PDB entry 6GH1 | X-ray diffraction, 2.10 A resolution | chains C and D of the 3 polymer chains in the assembly

[Chain C]
Protein: MHC class I antigen
Organism: Homo sapiens
UniProtKB: E2G051 (E2G051_HUMAN); residues 1-274 here correspond to UniProt positions 22-295 (UniProt number = residue number + 21)
Sequence (274 residues; row label = number of the first residue in the row):
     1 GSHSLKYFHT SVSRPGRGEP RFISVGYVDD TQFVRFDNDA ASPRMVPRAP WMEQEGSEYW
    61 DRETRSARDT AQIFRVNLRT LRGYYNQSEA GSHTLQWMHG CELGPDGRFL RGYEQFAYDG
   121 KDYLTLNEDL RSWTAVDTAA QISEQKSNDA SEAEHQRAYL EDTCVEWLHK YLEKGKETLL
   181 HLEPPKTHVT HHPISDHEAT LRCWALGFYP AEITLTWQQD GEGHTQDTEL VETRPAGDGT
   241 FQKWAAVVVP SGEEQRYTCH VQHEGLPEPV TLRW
Cystine bridges: Cys-101/Cys-164, Cys-203/Cys-259
Ion coordination: Zn2+: His-181, Glu-183 (shared with 2 residues of chain G)

[Chain D]
Protein: Beta-2-microglobulin
Organism: Homo sapiens
UniProtKB: P61769 (B2MG_HUMAN); residues 2-100 here correspond to UniProt positions 21-119 (UniProt number = residue number + 19)
Sequence (100 residues; row label = number of the first residue in the row):
     1 MIQRTPKIQV YSRHPAENGK SNFLNCYVSG FHPSDIEVDL LKNGERIEKV EHSDLSFSKD
    61 WSFYLLYYTE FTPTEKDEYA CRVNHVTLSQ PKIVKWDRDM
Sequence notes: initiating methionine (1)
UniProt features mapped onto this chain:
  - modified residue: Gln-3 (Pyrrolidone carboxylic acid)
  - glycosylation: Ile-2 (N-linked (Glc) (glycation) isoleucine), Lys-20 (N-linked (Glc) (glycation) lysine), Lys-42 (N-linked (Glc) (glycation) lysine), Lys-49 (N-linked (Glc) (glycation) lysine), Lys-59 (N-linked (Glc) (glycation) lysine), Lys-92 (N-linked (Glc) (glycation) lysine), Lys-95 (N-linked (Glc) (glycation) lysine)

[Chain C / chain D interface]
Contacting residue pairs - 55 pairs, chain C then chain D:
  Phe-8(C) / Ser-56(D)
  Phe-8(C) / Phe-57(D)
  His-9(C) / Phe-57(D)
  Thr-10(C) / Phe-57(D)
  Thr-10(C) / Phe-63(D)
  Val-12(C) / Ser-34(D)
  Ile-23(C) / Leu-55(D)
  Val-25(C) / Asp-54(D)
  Val-25(C) / Leu-55(D)
  Val-25(C) / Ser-56(D)
  Tyr-27(C) / Ser-56(D)
  Tyr-27(C) / Tyr-64(D)
  Gln-32(C) / Asp-54(D)  hydrogen bond
  Arg-35(C) / Asp-54(D)  salt bridge
  Arg-48(C) / Asp-54(D)  salt bridge
  Ser-92(C) / Met-1(D)
  His-93(C) / Met-1(D)
  Gln-96(C) / His-32(D)  hydrogen bond
  Gln-96(C) / Phe-57(D)
  Gln-96(C) / Trp-61(D)  hydrogen bond (side chain-backbone)
  Gln-96(C) / Phe-63(D)
  Trp-97(C) / Phe-57(D)
  Met-98(C) / Phe-57(D)  hydrophobic
  Met-98(C) / Ser-58(D)
  Met-98(C) / Lys-59(D)
  Met-98(C) / Trp-61(D)  hydrophobic
  Gln-115(C) / Trp-61(D)
  Phe-116(C) / Trp-61(D)
  Ala-117(C) / Trp-61(D)  hydrophobic
  Asp-119(C) / Met-1(D)
  Asp-119(C) / Ile-2(D)  hydrogen bond (backbone-backbone)
  Asp-119(C) / His-32(D)
  Gly-120(C) / His-32(D)
  Asp-122(C) / Trp-61(D)  hydrogen bond
  His-192(C) / Asp-99(D)  salt bridge
  Arg-202(C) / Asp-99(D)  hydrogen bond (side chain-backbone)
  Trp-204(C) / Asp-99(D)
  Trp-204(C) / Met-100(D)
  Val-231(C) / Gln-9(D)
  Glu-232(C) / Lys-7(D)  salt bridge
  Glu-232(C) / Gln-9(D)  hydrogen bond (backbone-side chain)
  Glu-232(C) / Ser-29(D)
  Arg-234(C) / Gln-9(D)  hydrogen bond
  Arg-234(C) / Tyr-11(D)
  Arg-234(C) / Met-100(D)  hydrogen bond (side chain-backbone)
  Pro-235(C) / Tyr-11(D)  hydrogen bond (backbone-side chain)
  Pro-235(C) / Tyr-27(D)
  Ala-236(C) / Arg-13(D)  hydrogen bond (backbone-side chain)
  Ala-236(C) / Asn-25(D)  hydrogen bond (backbone-side chain)
  Gly-237(C) / Arg-13(D)  hydrogen bond (backbone-side chain)
  Gly-237(C) / Leu-66(D)
  Gln-242(C) / Tyr-11(D)
  Gln-242(C) / Ser-12(D)  hydrogen bond (side chain-backbone)
  Gln-242(C) / Arg-13(D)  hydrogen bond (side chain-backbone)
  Trp-244(C) / Met-100(D)  hydrogen bond (side chain-backbone)
Interface residues without a listed pair, chain C (37 interface residues in all): Thr-94, Lys-121, Leu-206, Thr-233, Asp-238
Interface residues without a listed pair, chain D (27 interface residues in all): Pro-15, Pro-33, Asp-60

[Summary]
The interface between chain C and chain D involves 37 residues on one side and 27 on the other; the contacts
include 16 hydrogen bonds and 4 salt bridges. Polar pairs include Arg-35(C)/Asp-54(D), Arg-48(C)/Asp-54(D) and
His-192(C)/Asp-99(D). His-181(C) and Glu-183(C) form the Zn2+ site.
Here chain C is MHC class I antigen and chain D is Beta-2-microglobulin, both from Homo sapiens. Entry 6GH1
(HLA-E*01:03 in complex with Mtb44) was determined by X-ray diffraction (same publication as 6GGM, 6GH4, 6GHN
and 6GL1).
